Entry 5IAV (X-ray diffraction, 1.70 A resolution); this record covers chains A and B.

[Chain A (and B)]
Name: Procollagen-Proline Dioxygenase
Organism: Bacillus anthracis
Notes: chain B of this document is another copy of the same molecule, construct and numbering; everything in this record applies to it too
Reference sequence: A0A0F7R8C5 (A0A0F7R8C5_BACAN); residues 2-216 here correspond to UniProt positions 18-232 (UniProt number = residue number + 16)
Sequence (217 residues; numbered 0 to 216; the number before each row is that of its first residue; numbering starts at 0):
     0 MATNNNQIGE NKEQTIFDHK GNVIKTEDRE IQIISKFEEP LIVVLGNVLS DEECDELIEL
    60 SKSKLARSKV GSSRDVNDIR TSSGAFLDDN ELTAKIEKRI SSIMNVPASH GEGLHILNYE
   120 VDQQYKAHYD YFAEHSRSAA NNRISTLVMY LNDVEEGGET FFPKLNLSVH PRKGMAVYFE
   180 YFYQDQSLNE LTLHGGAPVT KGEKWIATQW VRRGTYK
Disordered / not traced: 0-11, 72-80 (chain B: 0-11, 71-81)
Sequence notes: initiating methionine (0); expression tag (1)
Metal / ion sites: Co2+: His127, Asp129, His193 (together with malonate ion)
Ligand contacts: malonate ion (MLI): Tyr118, Tyr124, His127, Glu158, Thr159, His193, Gly194, Gly195, Lys203, Ile205
Reported in the primary citation:
  - Co2+ coordination: His127, Asp129, His193
  - binding site for malonate ion: Thr159, Lys203
  - conformationally variable residues (side-chain flip): Tyr118, Tyr124, Phe160
  - catalytic residues: Tyr124 (proposed by the authors, not directly observed)

[Chain A / chain B interface]
Pairs across the interface - 49 pairs, chain A then chain B:
  Lys19(A) - Glu155(B)
  Gly20(A) - Glu155(B)
  Gly20(A) - His169(B)  hydrogen bond (backbone-side chain)
  Asn21(A) - Val153(B)  hydrogen bond (side chain-backbone)
  Asn21(A) - Glu155(B)
  Asn21(A) - Gly156(B)  hydrogen bond (side chain-backbone)
  Asn21(A) - His169(B)  hydrogen bond
  Asn21(A) - Pro170(B)
  Asn21(A) - Arg171(B)  hydrogen bond (backbone-side chain)
  Val22(A) - Arg171(B)
  Gln31(A) - Arg171(B)
  Ile32(A) - His169(B)
  Ile33(A) - Val168(B)
  Ile33(A) - His169(B)  hydrogen bond (backbone-backbone)
  Ile33(A) - Arg171(B)
  Ile33(A) - Met174(B)  hydrophobic
  Ser34(A) - Ser167(B)
  Lys35(A) - Leu166(B)
  Lys35(A) - Ser167(B)  hydrogen bond (backbone-backbone)
  Lys35(A) - His169(B)
  Phe36(A) - Phe36(B)  hydrophobic
  Phe36(A) - Leu164(B)
  Phe36(A) - Asn165(B)
  Glu37(A) - Asn165(B)  hydrogen bond (backbone-backbone)
  Glu37(A) - Ser167(B)  hydrogen bond
  Val43(A) - Ile33(B)  hydrophobic
  Val153(A) - Asn21(B)  hydrogen bond (backbone-side chain)
  Glu155(A) - Gly20(B)
  Glu155(A) - Asn21(B)
  Gly156(A) - Asn21(B)  hydrogen bond (backbone-side chain)
  Leu164(A) - Phe36(B)
  Asn165(A) - Lys35(B)
  Asn165(A) - Phe36(B)
  Asn165(A) - Glu37(B)  hydrogen bond (backbone-backbone)
  Leu166(A) - Lys35(B)
  Ser167(A) - Ser34(B)
  Ser167(A) - Lys35(B)  hydrogen bond (backbone-backbone)
  Val168(A) - Ile33(B)
  His169(A) - Gly20(B)  hydrogen bond (side chain-backbone)
  His169(A) - Asn21(B)  hydrogen bond
  His169(A) - Ile32(B)
  His169(A) - Ile33(B)  hydrogen bond (backbone-backbone)
  His169(A) - Lys35(B)
  Pro170(A) - Asn21(B)
  Arg171(A) - Asn21(B)  hydrogen bond (side chain-backbone)
  Arg171(A) - Val22(B)
  Arg171(A) - Gln31(B)
  Arg171(A) - Ile33(B)
  Met174(A) - Ile33(B)  hydrophobic
Also at the interface, not in a pair above, chain A (27 interface residues in all): Glu38, Glu154, Glu158
Also at the interface, not in a pair above, chain B (25 interface residues in all): Val43, Glu154, Glu158

[Overview]
The interface between chain A and chain B involves 27 residues on one side and 25 on the other; the contacts
include 17 hydrogen bonds. Polar contacts include Gly20(A)-His169(B), Asn21(A)-Val153(B) and
Asn21(A)-Gly156(B). Bound to chain A: malonate ion. The paper reports the catalytic residue Tyr124(A); a
binding site for malonate ion at Thr159(A) and Lys203(A).
Chain A and chain B are both Procollagen-Proline Dioxygenase (Bacillus anthracis); the structure, Mechanistic
and Structural Analysis of Substrate Recognition and Cofactor Binding by an Unusual Bacterial Prolyl
Hydroxylase ..., was determined by X-ray diffraction (same publication as 5IAT and 5IAX).
